Entry 8F9G (electron microscopy, 3.20 A resolution); this record covers chains A and G of the 8 polymer chains in the assembly.

Chain A:
Protein: BG505_MD64_N332-GT5 gp120
Source organism: synthetic construct
Amino-acid sequence (481 residues; each row starts with the number of its first residue; note: 14 numbers in that range are skipped by the numbering (no residue carries them; nothing is unmodelled there); a row labelled like 185A-185K holds insertion residues (185A, then the next letters in order)):
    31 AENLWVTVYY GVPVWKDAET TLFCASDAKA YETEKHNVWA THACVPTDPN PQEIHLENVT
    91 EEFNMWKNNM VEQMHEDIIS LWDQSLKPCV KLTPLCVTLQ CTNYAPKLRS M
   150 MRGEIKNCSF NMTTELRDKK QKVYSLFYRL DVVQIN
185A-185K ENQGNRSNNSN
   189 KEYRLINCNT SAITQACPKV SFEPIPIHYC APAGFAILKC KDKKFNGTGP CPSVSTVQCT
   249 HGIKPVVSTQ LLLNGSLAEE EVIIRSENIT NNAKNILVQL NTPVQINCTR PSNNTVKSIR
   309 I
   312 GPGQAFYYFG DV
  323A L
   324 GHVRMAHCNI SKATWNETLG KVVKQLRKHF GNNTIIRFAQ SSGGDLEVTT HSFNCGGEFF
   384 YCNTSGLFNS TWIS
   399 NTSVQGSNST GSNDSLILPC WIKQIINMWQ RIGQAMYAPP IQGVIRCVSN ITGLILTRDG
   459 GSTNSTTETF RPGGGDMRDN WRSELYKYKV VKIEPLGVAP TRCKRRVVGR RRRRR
Unresolved in the structure: 31-32, 58-65, 185A-185K, 399-411, 458-463, 505-513
Disulfides: Cys54-Cys74, Cys119-Cys205, Cys126-Cys196, Cys131-Cys157, Cys218-Cys247, Cys228-Cys239, Cys296-Cys331, Cys378-Cys445, Cys385-Cys418
Glycans and other covalent adducts: N-acetylglucosamine (NAG) linked to Asn88, Asn156, Asn160, Asn197, Asn234, Asn262, Asn276, Asn295, Asn301, Asn339, Asn386, Asn448; glycan linked to Asn332

Chain G:
Protein: BG505_MD64_N332-GT5 gp41
Source organism: synthetic construct
Amino-acid sequence (162 residues; numbered 512 to 673; the number before each row is that of its first residue):
   512 AVGIGAVSLG FLGAAGSTMG AASMTLTVQA RNLLSGIVQQ QSNLLRAPEP QQHLLKDTHW
   572 GIKQLQARVL AVEHYLRDQQ LLGIWGCSGK LICCTNVPWN SSWSNRNLSE IWDNMTWLQW
   632 DKEISNYTQI IYGLLEESQN QQEKNEQDLL ALDGTKHHHH HH
Unresolved in the structure: 512-520, 546-571, 663-673
Disulfides: Cys598-Cys604
Glycans and other covalent adducts: N-acetylglucosamine (NAG) linked to Asn611
Small-molecule neighbours: N-acetylglucosamine (NAG; 2-acetamido-2-deoxy-beta-D-glucopyranose): Gly524, Gly527, Ser528

Interface between chain A and chain G:
Pairs across the interface - 5 pairs, chain A then chain G:
  Thr499(A) - Gln658(G)
  Arg500(A) - Ala662(G)
  Cys501(A) - Leu661(G)  hydrophobic
  Arg504(A) - Leu660(G)  hydrogen bond (side chain-backbone)
  Arg504(A) - Leu661(G)
Also at the interface, not in a pair above, chain A (6 interface residues in all): Lys502, Arg503

Summary:
The interface between chain A and chain G involves 6 residues on one side and 4 on the other, with 1 hydrogen
bond. The hydrogen-bonded pair is Arg504(A)-Leu660(G). Chain G binds N-acetylglucosamine.
Here chain A is BG505_MD64_N332-GT5 gp120 and chain G is BG505_MD64_N332-GT5 gp41, both from synthetic
construct. Entry 8F9G (HIV Env germline targeting BG505_MD64_N332-GT5 SOSIP in complex with V3-glycan
polyclonal Fab isolated from immunized BG18HCgl ...) was determined by electron microscopy together with 8F92,
8F9M and 8VFV from the same study.
